Entry 6LY5 (electron microscopy, 2.38 A resolution); this record covers chains b and c of the 36 polymer chains in the assembly.

# Chain b
Molecule: PsaB
Source organism: Chaetoceros gracilis
Amino-acid sequence (733 residues; each row starts with the number of its first residue):
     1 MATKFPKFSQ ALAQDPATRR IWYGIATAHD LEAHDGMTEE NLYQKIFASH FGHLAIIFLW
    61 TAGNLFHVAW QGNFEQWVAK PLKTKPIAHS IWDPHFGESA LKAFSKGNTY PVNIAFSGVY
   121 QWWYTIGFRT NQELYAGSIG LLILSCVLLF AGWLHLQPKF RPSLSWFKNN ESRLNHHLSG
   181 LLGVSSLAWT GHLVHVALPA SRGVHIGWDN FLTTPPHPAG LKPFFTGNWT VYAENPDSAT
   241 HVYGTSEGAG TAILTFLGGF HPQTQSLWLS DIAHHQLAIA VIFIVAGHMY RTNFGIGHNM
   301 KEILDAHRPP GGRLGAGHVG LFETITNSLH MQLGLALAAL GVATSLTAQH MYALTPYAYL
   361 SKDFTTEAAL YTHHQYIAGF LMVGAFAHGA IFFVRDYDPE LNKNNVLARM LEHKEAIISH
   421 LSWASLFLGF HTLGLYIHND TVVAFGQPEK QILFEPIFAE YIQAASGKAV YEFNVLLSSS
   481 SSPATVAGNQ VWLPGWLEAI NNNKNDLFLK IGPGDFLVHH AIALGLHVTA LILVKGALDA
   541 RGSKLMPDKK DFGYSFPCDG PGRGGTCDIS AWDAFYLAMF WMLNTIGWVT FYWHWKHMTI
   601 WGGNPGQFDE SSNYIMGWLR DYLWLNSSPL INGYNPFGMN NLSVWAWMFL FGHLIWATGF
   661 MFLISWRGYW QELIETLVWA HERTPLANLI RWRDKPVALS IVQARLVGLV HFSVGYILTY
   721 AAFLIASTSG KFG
Disordered / not traced: 1
Bound ions: chlorophyll a Mg site 1 near Asp-93 (its only coordinating residue here); chlorophyll a Mg site 2 near Gln-276 (its only coordinating residue here); 4Fe-4S cluster Fe: Cys-567 (shared with 1 residue of chain a)
Residues lining bound ligands:
  - Fucoxanthin (A86; (3S,3'S,5R,5'R,6S,6'R,8'R)-3,5'-dihydroxy-8-oxo-6',7'-didehydro-5,5',6,6',7,8-hexahydro-5,6-epoxy-beta,beta-caroten-3'- yl acetate): Phe-224, Phe-225, Trp-229, Val-281
  - beta-carotene (BCR), molecule 1: Gly-52, Ile-56, Leu-59, Leu-149
  - beta-carotene (BCR), molecule 2: Leu-54, Ile-57, Phe-58, Gly-180, Leu-181, Val-184, Ser-185, Leu-187
  - beta-carotene (BCR), molecule 3: Phe-58, Thr-61, Leu-65, Trp-122, Phe-128, Gly-137, Leu-141, Trp-208, Phe-211, Leu-212
  - beta-carotene (BCR), molecule 4: Leu-187, Leu-221, Phe-224, Phe-225, Val-281, Ile-284, Val-285, His-288
  - beta-carotene (BCR), molecule 5: Met-331, Gly-334, Leu-335, Ala-338, Val-342, Met-382, Ala-385, Phe-386, Gly-389, Phe-392, Phe-393, Ala-537
  - beta-carotene (BCR), molecule 6: Val-644, Trp-647, Phe-651, Trp-670, Ile-674
  - chlorophyll a (CLA), molecule 1: Phe-5, Phe-8, Gly-24, Ile-25, Ala-28, His-29, His-34, Ser-49, His-53, Ile-56
  - chlorophyll a (CLA), molecule 2: Thr-18, Ile-21, Trp-22, Ile-674, Leu-677, Val-678, His-681, Ile-690, Arg-691, Trp-692, Arg-693, Asp-694, Pro-696, Val-697
  - chlorophyll a (CLA), molecule 3: Trp-22, Phe-651, Leu-654, Ile-655, Phe-662, Leu-699, Leu-706, Val-707, Val-710, His-711, Val-714
  - chlorophyll a (CLA), molecule 4: Ile-25, Ala-26, Thr-27, Ala-28, His-29, Asp-30, His-330, Leu-333, Leu-337, Phe-380, Leu-381, Val-383, Gly-384, Ala-387, His-388, Ile-391, Arg-395, Tyr-554, Trp-572, Phe-575, Val-710, Val-714, Leu-718
  - chlorophyll a (CLA), molecule 5: His-29, Leu-31, Tyr-43, Ile-46, Ser-49, His-50, His-53, Leu-54, Ile-57, Arg-173, His-177, Leu-181, Leu-329, His-330, Gln-332, Leu-333, Ala-336, Leu-337, Leu-340
  - chlorophyll a (CLA), molecule 6: His-29, His-53, Ile-56, Ile-57, Trp-60, Phe-380, Leu-381
  - chlorophyll a (CLA), molecule 7: Phe-47, Phe-51, Val-147, Phe-150, Ala-151, Leu-154, His-155, Lys-159, Phe-160, Pro-162, Trp-166
  - chlorophyll a (CLA), molecule 8: Phe-47, His-50, Phe-51, Leu-54, Trp-166, Phe-167, Asn-169, Ser-172, Arg-173, His-176, His-177, Gly-180, Leu-181, Leu-182, Phe-283, Leu-340, Leu-346
  - chlorophyll a (CLA), molecule 9: Ile-56, Leu-59, Trp-60, Ala-62, Gly-63, Phe-66, His-67, Trp-70, Gln-71, His-89, Ser-90, Trp-92, Leu-142
  - chlorophyll a (CLA), molecule 10: Ile-56, Trp-60, Asn-64, His-67, Val-68, Ala-88, His-89, Asn-113, Ile-114, Ala-115, Phe-116, Ser-117, Val-119, Val-644, Trp-645
  - chlorophyll a (CLA), molecule 11: Ile-57, Trp-60, Thr-61, Ser-117, Gly-118, Val-119, Trp-122, Ser-185, Ala-188, Ala-343, Thr-344, Thr-347, Met-351, Tyr-357, Leu-370, His-373, His-374, Ile-377, Leu-381
  - chlorophyll a (CLA), molecule 12: Trp-60, Asn-64, Phe-116, Ser-117, Ala-369, Leu-370, Thr-372, His-373, Tyr-376, Ile-377, Phe-380, Trp-645, Met-648, Ile-717, Tyr-720, Ala-721, Leu-724, Ile-725
  - chlorophyll a (CLA), molecule 13: His-89, Ser-90, Ile-91, Trp-92, Asp-93, Pro-94, His-95, Phe-96, Phe-104, Asn-113, Ser-643, Val-644, Trp-647
  - chlorophyll a (CLA), molecule 14: Trp-122, Thr-125, Ile-126, Leu-181, Leu-182, Ser-185, Ser-186, Trp-189, Leu-193, Ile-272, His-275, Gln-276, Ile-279, Ala-343, Leu-346, Thr-347, His-350, Met-351, Pro-356, Tyr-357
  - chlorophyll a (CLA), molecule 15: Ile-126, Gly-127, Phe-128, Glu-133, Gly-137, Gly-140, Leu-144, Ser-185, Ala-188, Trp-189, Gly-191, His-192, His-195, Val-196, Ile-206, Gly-207, Trp-208, Phe-211
  - chlorophyll a (CLA), molecule 16: Trp-166, Asn-169, Ser-172, His-176, Thr-292, Asn-293, Phe-294
  - chlorophyll a (CLA), molecule 17: Asn-170, Arg-173, Leu-174, His-177, Leu-178, Met-300, Leu-304, Phe-322, Ile-325, Thr-326, Leu-335, Ala-336, Ala-339, Leu-340, Ala-343
  - chlorophyll a (CLA), molecule 18: Leu-174, Leu-178, Leu-182, Ile-282, Phe-283, Ala-286, Met-289, Tyr-290, Ile-303, Leu-304
  - chlorophyll a (CLA), molecule 19: Asn-175, His-176, Ser-179, Gly-180, Val-184, Ile-284, His-288, Tyr-290, Arg-291, Thr-292, Phe-294, Ile-296
  - chlorophyll a (CLA), molecule 20: Leu-187, Ala-188, Thr-190, Gly-191, Val-194, His-195, Phe-211, Leu-212, Thr-214, Pro-215, Pro-216, His-217, Gly-220, Leu-221, Phe-225, Tyr-232, Ile-253, Leu-254, Leu-277
  - chlorophyll a (CLA), molecule 21: Phe-224, Phe-225, Thr-226, Gly-227, Trp-229
  - chlorophyll a (CLA), molecule 22: Phe-224, Gly-227, Trp-229, Thr-230, Tyr-232, Ala-233, Leu-254, Thr-255, Phe-256, His-274, Leu-277, Ala-278, Val-281, Val-491
  - chlorophyll a (CLA), molecule 23: Thr-255, Phe-256, Gly-258, Gly-259, Leu-267, Asp-271, Ile-272, His-274, His-275, Ala-278, Ile-279, Ile-282, His-350, Leu-354, Trp-492, Trp-496
  - chlorophyll a (CLA), molecule 24: Val-285, His-288, Met-289, Ile-296, Gly-297, His-298
  - chlorophyll a (CLA), molecule 25: Met-289, His-298, Glu-302, Ile-303, Ala-306, His-307
  - chlorophyll a (CLA), molecule 26: Ile-303, Leu-304, His-307, Leu-314, His-318, Leu-321, Ile-325, Met-331, Val-406, Leu-407, Met-410
  - chlorophyll a (CLA), molecule 27: Ala-306, His-307, Arg-308, Pro-309, Pro-310, Arg-313, Leu-314
  - chlorophyll a (CLA), molecule 28: Arg-313, Leu-314, Val-406, Arg-409, Met-410, Glu-412, His-413, Ile-417, His-420
  - chlorophyll a (CLA), molecule 29: Leu-335, Ala-338, Ala-339, Val-342, Leu-346, Gln-349, His-350, Tyr-352, Ala-353, Leu-354, Trp-496, Leu-507, Phe-508
  - chlorophyll a (CLA), molecule 30: Val-342, Ser-345, Leu-346, Gln-349, Gln-375, Gly-379, Met-382, Phe-386, Leu-526, Thr-529, Ala-530, Leu-533, Met-582, Thr-585, Ile-586
  - chlorophyll a (CLA), molecule 31: Gln-349, Tyr-352, Tyr-371, Phe-458, Ala-459, Ile-462, Gln-463, Phe-508, Leu-509, Ile-511, His-519, Ile-522, Leu-526, Val-589, Tyr-592, Trp-593, Lys-596
  - chlorophyll a (CLA), molecule 32: Ala-416, His-420, Trp-423
  - chlorophyll a (CLA), molecule 33: Ile-417, His-420, Leu-421, Trp-423, Ala-424, Ala-523, Leu-526, His-527
  - chlorophyll a (CLA), molecule 34: Ser-419, Ser-422, Trp-423, Leu-426, Phe-430
  - chlorophyll a (CLA), molecule 35: Ser-422, Ser-425, Leu-426, Gly-429, Phe-430, Leu-433, Gly-434, Leu-524, Val-528, Leu-531, Ile-532, Leu-577, Phe-580, Trp-581
  - chlorophyll a (CLA), molecule 36: Trp-423, Leu-426, Phe-427, Phe-430, His-431
  - chlorophyll a (CLA), molecule 37: Phe-427, Leu-428, Phe-454, Glu-455, Pro-456, Ile-457, Phe-458, Ala-459, Asp-515, Phe-516, His-519, His-520, Ala-523, His-527
  - chlorophyll a (CLA), molecule 38: Phe-430, His-431, Gly-434, Leu-435, Ile-437, His-438, Thr-441, Lys-450, Ile-452
  - chlorophyll a (CLA), molecule 39: Thr-432, Leu-433, Tyr-436, Ile-437, Asp-440, Val-518, Ala-521, Leu-524, Phe-580, Trp-581, Asn-584, Trp-588, Phe-591, Ile-615, Trp-618, Leu-619, Leu-623, Ser-627, Ile-631, Phe-649, His-653, Trp-656, Phe-712, Tyr-716, Thr-719, Tyr-720, Phe-723
  - chlorophyll a (CLA), molecule 40: Ile-457, Phe-458, Tyr-461
  - chlorophyll a (CLA), molecule 41: Ile-462, Ala-465, Ser-466, Leu-476, Leu-477, Trp-492, Trp-496, Phe-508
  - chlorophyll a (CLA), molecule 42: Leu-476, Pro-483, Ala-484, Ala-487, Gly-488, Val-491, Trp-492
  - chlorophyll a (CLA), molecule 43: Leu-619, Leu-623, Trp-624, Trp-656
  - chlorophyll a (CLA), molecule 44: Trp-647, Leu-650, Phe-651, His-653, Leu-654, Trp-656, Ala-657
  - chlorophyll a (CLA), molecule 45: Leu-654, Ala-657, Thr-658, Phe-660, Met-661, Ile-664, Ser-665, Tyr-669, Trp-670, Leu-673
  - chlorophyll a (CLA), molecule 46: Leu-677, Ala-680, His-681, Thr-684, Ala-687, Ile-690
  - chlorophyll a (CLA), molecule 47: Trp-679, Ala-680, Arg-683, Thr-684, Pro-685
  - chlorophyll a (CLA), molecule 48: Pro-685, Leu-686, Ala-687, Leu-689
  - phylloquinone (PQN): Ile-21, Trp-22, Met-661, Phe-662, Ser-665, Trp-666, Arg-667, Trp-670, Ile-674, Val-697, Ala-698, Leu-699, Ser-700, Ala-704
  - 4Fe-4S cluster (SF4): Cys-558, Gly-560, Pro-561, Thr-566, Cys-567, Trp-666, Ile-701, Arg-705

# Chain c
Molecule: PsaC
Source organism: Chaetoceros gracilis
Amino-acid sequence (80 residues; row label = number of the first residue in the row):
     2 SHSVKIYDTC IGCTQCVRAC PTDVLEMIPW GGCKAKQIAS APRTEDCVGC KRCESACPTD
    62 FLSVRVYLWH ETTRSMGLAY
Bound ions: 4Fe-4S cluster Fe: Cys-21, Cys-48, Cys-54
Residues lining bound ligands:
  - 4Fe-4S cluster (SF4), molecule 1: Val-5, Cys-21, Pro-22, Thr-23, Val-25, Leu-26, Cys-48, Val-49, Gly-50, Cys-51, Lys-52, Arg-53, Cys-54, Val-67
  - 4Fe-4S cluster (SF4), molecule 2: Cys-11, Ile-12, Gly-13, Cys-14, Thr-15, Gln-16, Cys-17, Met-28, Ala-40, Ala-57, Cys-58, Pro-59, Thr-60, Ser-64, Val-65

# Chain b / chain c interface
Pairs across the interface (26):
  Ala-11(b) / His-71(c)
  Asp-15(b) / Glu-72(c)
  Asp-15(b) / Met-77(c)
  Pro-16(b) / Glu-72(c)
  Pro-16(b) / Thr-74(c)
  Ala-17(b) / Met-77(c)  hydrophobic
  Arg-19(b) / Glu-72(c)
  Pro-547(b) / Phe-62(c)
  Asp-548(b) / Phe-62(c)
  Asp-548(b) / Arg-66(c)  salt bridge
  Phe-552(b) / Arg-66(c)
  Phe-552(b) / Val-67(c)
  Phe-552(b) / Tyr-68(c)  hydrophobic
  Asp-559(b) / Lys-52(c)  salt bridge
  Asp-559(b) / Arg-66(c)  salt bridge
  Gly-560(b) / Lys-52(c)
  Arg-563(b) / Phe-62(c)
  Gln-671(b) / Tyr-81(c)  hydrogen bond
  Glu-675(b) / Tyr-81(c)
  Val-678(b) / Tyr-81(c)  hydrophobic
  Lys-695(b) / Thr-74(c)  hydrogen bond
  Lys-695(b) / Leu-79(c)
  Lys-695(b) / Tyr-81(c)  hydrogen bond (side chain-backbone)
  Pro-696(b) / Tyr-81(c)  hydrogen bond (backbone-side chain)
  Val-697(b) / Leu-79(c)  hydrophobic
  Val-697(b) / Tyr-81(c)
Also at the interface, not in a pair above, chain b (22 interface residues in all): Gln-14, Leu-545, Asp-551, Pro-557, Gly-562
Also at the interface, not in a pair above, chain c (15 interface residues in all): Ser-56, Leu-63, Leu-69, Thr-73

# Overview
22 residues of chain b face 15 of chain c across their interface, with 4 hydrogen bonds and 3 salt bridges.
Among the polar pairs are Asp-548(b)/Arg-66(c), Asp-559(b)/Lys-52(c) and Asp-559(b)/Arg-66(c).
Here chain b is PsaB and chain c is PsaC, both from Chaetoceros gracilis. Entry 6LY5 (Organization and energy
transfer in a huge diatom PSI-FCPI supercomplex) was determined by electron microscopy.
